Entry 7Y09 (electron microscopy, 3.71 A resolution); this record covers chains R and B of the 12 polymer chains in the assembly.

# Chain R
Molecule: Putative erythrocyte membrane protein
Organism: Plasmodium falciparum
UniProt: C5HX06 (C5HX06_PLAFA); residues 1-656 here = UniProt positions 1-656
Sequence (656 residues; row label = number of the first residue in the row):
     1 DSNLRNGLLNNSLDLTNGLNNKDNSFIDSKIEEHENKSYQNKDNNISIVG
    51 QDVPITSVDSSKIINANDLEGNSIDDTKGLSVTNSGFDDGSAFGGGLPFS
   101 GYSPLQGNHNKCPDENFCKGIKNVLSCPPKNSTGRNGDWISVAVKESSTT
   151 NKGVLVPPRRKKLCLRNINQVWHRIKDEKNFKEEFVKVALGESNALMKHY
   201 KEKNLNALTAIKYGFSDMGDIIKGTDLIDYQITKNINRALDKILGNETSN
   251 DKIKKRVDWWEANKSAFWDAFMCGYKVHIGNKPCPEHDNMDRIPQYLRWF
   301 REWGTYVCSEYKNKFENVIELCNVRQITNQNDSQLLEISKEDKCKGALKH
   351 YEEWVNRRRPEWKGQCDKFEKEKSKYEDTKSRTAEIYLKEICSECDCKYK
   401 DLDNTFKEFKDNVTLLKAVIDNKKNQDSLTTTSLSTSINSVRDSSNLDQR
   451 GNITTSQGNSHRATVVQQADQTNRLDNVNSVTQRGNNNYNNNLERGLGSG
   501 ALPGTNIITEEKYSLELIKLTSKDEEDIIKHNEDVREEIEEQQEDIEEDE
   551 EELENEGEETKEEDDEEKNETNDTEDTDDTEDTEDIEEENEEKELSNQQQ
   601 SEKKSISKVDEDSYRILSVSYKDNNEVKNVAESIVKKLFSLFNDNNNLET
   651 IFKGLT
Unresolved in the structure: 1-112, 326-339, 404-656
Disulfide bonds: C127-C164
What the authors report for this chain:
  - mutagenesis - N169A/H173A/R174A, D229A/Y230A/Q231A: abolished binding to Fcmu-J

# Chain B
Molecule: Immunoglobulin heavy constant mu
Organism: Homo sapiens
UniProt: P01871 (IGHM_HUMAN); residues 229-576 here correspond to UniProt positions 106-453 (UniProt number = residue number - 123)
Sequence (383 residues; row label = number of the first residue in the row):
   194 ASAWSHPQFEKGGGSGGGSGGSAWSHPQFEKIDTTIAELPPKVSVFVPPR
   244 DGFFGNPRKSKLICQATGFSPRQIQVSWLREGKQVGSGVTTDQVQAEAKE
   294 SGPTTYKVTSTLTIKESDWLGQSMFTCRVDHRGLTFQQNASSMCVPDQDT
   344 AIRVFAIPPSFASIFLTKSTKLTCLVTDLTTYDSVTISWTRQNGEAVKTH
   394 TNISESHPNATFSAVGEASICEDDWNSGERFTCTVTHTDLPSPLKQTISR
   444 PKGVALHRPDVYLLPPAREQLNLRESATITCLVTGFSPADVFVQWMQRGQ
   494 PLSPEKYVTSAPMPEPQAPGRYFAHSILTVSEEEWNTGETYTCVVAHEAL
   544 PNRVTERTVDKSTGKPTLYNVSLVMSDTAGTCY
Unresolved in the structure: 194-344, 573-576
Sequence notes: expression tag (194-228)
Disulfide bonds: C367-C426, C474-C536
Covalent attachments: N-acetylglucosamine (NAG) linked to N563
UniProt features mapped onto this chain:
  - glycosylation (N-linked (GlcNAc...) asparagine): N332 (complex), N395, N402

# Interface between chain R and chain B
Pairs across the interface (21; chain R residue first):
  P128(R) - R467(B)
  T133(R) - L466(B)  hydrogen bond (side chain-backbone)
  R135(R) - E468(B)  salt bridge
  A143(R) - T522(B)
  V144(R) - K499(B)
  V144(R) - V523(B)  hydrophobic
  S148(R) - E498(B)  hydrogen bond (backbone-side chain)
  T149(R) - E498(B)
  K161(R) - E468(B)
  K161(R) - E526(B)
  L163(R) - E526(B)
  N169(R) - T530(B)
  D229(R) - K499(B)  salt bridge
  D229(R) - E527(B)
  Y230(R) - S524(B)
  Y230(R) - E526(B)  hydrogen bond
  Y230(R) - E527(B)
  Q231(R) - R491(B)
  Q231(R) - E527(B)  hydrogen bond (backbone-side chain)
  Q231(R) - E532(B)
  I232(R) - T530(B)
Also at the interface, not in a pair above, chain R (21 interface residues in all): G137, D138, K145, S147, R160, K162, N235
Also at the interface, not in a pair above, chain B (14 interface residues in all): S469
Interface features reported in the paper:
  - interface residues, chain R: D229(R)
  - interface residues, chain B: E525(B)

# Overview
21 residues of chain R face 14 of chain B across their interface; the contacts include 4 hydrogen bonds and 2
salt bridges. Polar pairs include R135(R)-E468(B), D229(R)-K499(B) and T133(R)-L466(B). N-acetylglucosamine is
covalently linked to N563(B). The paper reports that N169A/H173A/R174A and D229A/Y230A/Q231A of chain R
abolish binding to Fcmu-J; interface residues D229(R) and E525(B).
Chain R is Putative erythrocyte membrane protein (Plasmodium falciparum) and chain B is Immunoglobulin heavy
constant mu (Homo sapiens); the structure, Cryo-EM structure of human IgM-Fc in complex with the J chain and
the DBL domain of ..., was determined by electron microscopy, deposited together with 7Y0H, 7Y0J and 7YG2.
